PDB entry 3JTQ | X-ray diffraction, 2.20 A resolution | chains A and B

# Chain A
Molecule: Glutaryl 7-aminocephalosporanic acid acylase
Organism: Pseudomonas sp
Notes: EC 3.5.1.93
Reference sequence: A4ZVL3 (A4ZVL3_PSEU7); residues 1-169 here correspond to UniProt positions 30-198 (UniProt number = residue number + 29)
Sequence (169 residues; each row starts with the number of its first residue):
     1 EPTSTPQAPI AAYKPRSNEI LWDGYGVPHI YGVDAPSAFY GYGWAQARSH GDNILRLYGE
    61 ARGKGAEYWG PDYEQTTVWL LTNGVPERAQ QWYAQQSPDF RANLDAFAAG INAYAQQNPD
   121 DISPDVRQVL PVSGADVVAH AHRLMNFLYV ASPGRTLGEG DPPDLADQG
Disordered / not traced: 1-6, 161-169

# Chain B
Molecule: Glutaryl 7-aminocephalosporanic acid acylase
Organism: Pseudomonas sp
Notes: EC 3.5.1.93
Reference sequence: A4ZVL3 (A4ZVL3_PSEU7); residues 1-522 here correspond to UniProt positions 199-720 (UniProt number = residue number + 198)
Sequence (528 residues; row label = number of the first residue in the row):
     1 SNSWAVAPGK TANGNALLLQ NPHLSWTTDY FTYYEAHLVT PDFEIYGATQ IGLPVIRFAF
    61 NQRMGITNTV NGMVGATNYR LTLQDGGYLY DGQVRPFERR QASYRLRQAD GTTVDKPLEI
   121 RSSVHGPVFE RADGTAVAVR VAGLDRPGML EQYFDMITAD SFDDYEAALA RMQVPTFNIV
   181 YADREGTINY SFNGVAPKRA EGDIAFWQGN VPGDSSRYLW TETHPLDDLP RVTNPPGGFV
   241 QNSNDPPWTP TWPVTYTPKD FPSYLAPQTP HSLRAQQSVR LMSENDDLTL ERFMALQLSH
   301 RAVMADRTLP DLIPAALIDP DPEVQAAARL LAAWDREFTS DSRAALLFEE WARLFAGQNF
   361 AGQAGFATPW SLDKPVSTPY GVRDPKAAVD QLRTAIANTK RKYGAIDRPF GDASRMILND
   421 VNVPGAAGYG NLGSFRVFTW SDPDENGVRT PVHGETWVAM IEFSTPVRAY GLMSYGNSRQ
   481 PGTTHYSDQI ERVSRADFRE LLLRREQVEA AVQERTPFNF KPHHHHHH
Disordered / not traced: 523-528
Construct notes: engineered mutation Asn210 (Leu408 in A4ZVL3); expression tag (523-528)

# How chain A and chain B interact
Pairs across the interface (193; chain A residue first):
  Gln7(A) with Arg184(B), hydrogen bond (backbone-side chain); Thr465(B)
  Ala8(A) with Arg184(B); Thr465(B)
  Pro9(A) with Arg184(B)
  Ile10(A) with Gln62(B); Thr465(B); Pro466(B), hydrophobic; Arg504(B)
  Tyr13(A) with Val39(B); Thr40(B); Arg505(B), hydrogen bond
  Lys14(A) with Pro41(B), hydrogen bond (side chain-backbone)
  Pro15(A) with Val39(B); Thr40(B); Pro41(B)
  Asn18(A) with Pro517(B); Phe518(B), hydrogen bond (backbone-backbone)
  Glu19(A) with Arg505(B), salt bridge; Arg515(B), salt bridge; Thr516(B); Phe518(B)
  Ile20(A) with Glu514(B); Arg515(B); Thr516(B), hydrogen bond (backbone-backbone); Phe518(B), hydrophobic
  Leu21(A) with Val508(B), hydrophobic; Val512(B), hydrophobic; Glu514(B); Arg515(B)
  Trp22(A) with Tyr34(B); Val512(B); Gln513(B), hydrogen bond (backbone-backbone); Glu514(B), hydrogen bond (backbone-backbone); Thr516(B), hydrogen bond
  Asp23(A) with Ala511(B)
  Gly24(A) with His485(B), hydrogen bond (backbone-side chain); Ala511(B); Gln513(B)
  Tyr25(A) with Asn477(B); His485(B); Asp488(B); Gln489(B); Arg492(B), hydrogen bond; Arg499(B)
  Gly26(A) with Asn477(B), hydrogen bond (backbone-side chain); His485(B), hydrogen bond (backbone-side chain)
  Val27(A) with Glu35(B); Tyr46(B); Asn477(B)
  Pro28(A) with Tyr34(B); Glu35(B); Ala36(B); His37(B), hydrogen bond (backbone-backbone); Asn477(B)
  His29(A) with His37(B), hydrogen bond; Tyr46(B); Leu502(B); Val508(B)
  Ile30(A) with His37(B), hydrogen bond (backbone-backbone); Leu38(B); Val39(B), hydrogen bond (backbone-backbone)
  Tyr31(A) with Val39(B); Arg505(B); Val508(B); Phe518(B)
  Gly32(A) with Val39(B), hydrogen bond (backbone-backbone); Thr40(B); Pro41(B)
  Val33(A) with Pro41(B)
  Asp34(A) with Thr40(B)
  Pro36(A) with Phe520(B), hydrophobic
  Ser37(A) with Phe518(B)
  Ala38(A) with Thr40(B)
  Phe39(A) with Pro54(B); Phe154(B), hydrophobic
  Tyr40(A) with Phe518(B), hydrophobic; Asn519(B); Phe520(B), hydrophobic
  Gly41(A) with Phe518(B)
  Tyr42(A) with Ala36(B), hydrophobic; Leu38(B), hydrophobic; Thr49(B); Leu53(B); Pro54(B); Ile56(B)
  Trp44(A) with Thr516(B)
  Ala45(A) with Tyr34(B), hydrogen bond (backbone-side chain)
  Gln46(A) with Tyr34(B); Ile51(B); Gly52(B), hydrogen bond (side chain-backbone); Leu53(B), hydrogen bond (side chain-backbone)
  Arg48(A) with Gln480(B); Glu514(B), salt bridge
  Ser49(A) with Tyr34(B), hydrogen bond; Asn477(B); Ser478(B), hydrogen bond (backbone-side chain); Arg479(B), hydrogen bond (backbone-backbone); Gln480(B)
  His50(A) with Thr32(B); Tyr34(B); Ile51(B); Asn477(B), hydrogen bond (side chain-backbone); Ser478(B); Arg479(B); Gln480(B)
  Gly51(A) with Gln480(B)
  Asp52(A) with Gln480(B); Pro481(B)
  Asn53(A) with Asp29(B); Ile51(B)
  Ile54(A) with Ile51(B), hydrophobic; Gly52(B)
  Leu57(A) with Asp29(B); Tyr30(B), hydrophobic
  Tyr58(A) with Gly52(B), hydrogen bond (side chain-backbone)
  Ala66(A) with Tyr104(B), hydrophobic; Arg105(B); Leu106(B); Arg107(B), hydrogen bond (backbone-backbone)
  Glu67(A) with Arg105(B), salt bridge; Arg107(B); Thr113(B)
  Tyr68(A) with Arg107(B)
  Gly70(A) with Leu106(B); Arg107(B)
  Pro71(A) with Leu106(B); Arg107(B)
  Glu74(A) with Tyr104(B), hydrogen bond; Leu106(B); Lys116(B), salt bridge
  Val78(A) with Tyr104(B)
  Trp79(A) with Phe129(B), hydrophobic
  Leu81(A) with Tyr104(B), hydrophobic; Leu118(B), hydrophobic; Ile120(B)
  Thr82(A) with Ile120(B); Pro127(B); Phe129(B)
  Asn83(A) with Pro127(B); Phe129(B); Val139(B)
  Arg88(A) with Leu144(B)
  Trp92(A) with Gly143(B); Leu144(B), hydrogen bond (side chain-backbone); Arg146(B); Pro147(B), hydrophobic
  Gln95(A) with Pro147(B)
  Gln96(A) with Pro147(B), hydrogen bond (side chain-backbone)
  Ser97(A) with Glu151(B), hydrogen bond
  Phe100(A) with Leu150(B), hydrophobic; Glu151(B); Phe154(B), hydrophobic
  Leu104(A) with Pro54(B), hydrophobic; Leu150(B), hydrophobic
  Ala106(A) with Phe520(B), hydrophobic
  Phe107(A) with Pro54(B), hydrophobic
  Ala109(A) with Phe520(B), hydrophobic
  Asp121(A) with Gln480(B)
  Val137(A) with Pro54(B), hydrophobic
  His140(A) with Ile51(B)
  Ala141(A) with Leu53(B), hydrophobic; Met149(B), hydrophobic; Leu150(B), hydrophobic
  Leu144(A) with Tyr30(B), hydrophobic
  Met145(A) with Arg57(B); Met149(B), hydrophobic; Pro175(B), hydrophobic; Phe177(B), hydrophobic
  Asn146(A) with Pro175(B)
  Phe147(A) with Val141(B), hydrophobic; Leu144(B), hydrophobic
  Leu148(A) with Tyr30(B)
  Tyr149(A) with Leu24(B); Phe31(B); Gln50(B), hydrogen bond; Val70(B), hydrophobic; Phe177(B), hydrophobic
  Val150(A) with Gly75(B); Ala76(B); Pro175(B), hydrophobic
  Ala151(A) with Ala76(B), hydrophobic; Val141(B), hydrophobic
  Arg155(A) with Asn78(B); Arg131(B), hydrogen bond (backbone-side chain)
  Thr156(A) with Asn78(B), hydrogen bond; Phe129(B); Arg131(B), hydrogen bond (backbone-side chain); Val137(B); Val139(B)
  Leu157(A) with Phe129(B), hydrophobic; Arg131(B), hydrogen bond (backbone-side chain)
  Gly158(A) with Arg131(B)
Other interface residues (no listed pair), chain A (89 interface residues in all): Ala35, Ala47, Lys64, Trp69, Thr77, Gln128, Val138, His142, Arg143
Other interface residues (no listed pair), chain B (88 interface residues in all): Tyr33, Phe43, Val55, Met73, Ser103, Glu130, Ala142, Tyr153, Thr176, Glu509

# Overview
The interface between chain A and chain B involves 89 residues on one side and 88 on the other, with 35
hydrogen bonds and 5 salt bridges. Polar contacts include Glu19(A)-Arg505(B), Glu19(A)-Arg515(B) and
Arg48(A)-Glu514(B).
Chain A is Glutaryl 7-aminocephalosporanic acid acylase and chain B is Glutaryl 7-aminocephalosporanic acid
acylase, both from Pseudomonas sp; the structure, Mutations in Cephalosporin Acylase Affecting Stability and
Autoproteolysis, was determined by X-ray diffraction, deposited together with 3JTR.
